9CTD - chains D and C of the 4 polymer chains in the assembly; structure by X-ray diffraction, 1.90 A resolution.

[Chain D]
Molecule: 3-oxoacid CoA-transferase, A subunit
Organism: Thermosipho melanesiensis
Notes: EC 2.8.3.8
UniProtKB: A6LM40 (A6LM40_THEM4); numbering as in UniProt (aligned over 1-217)
Sequence (217 residues; each row starts with the number of its first residue):
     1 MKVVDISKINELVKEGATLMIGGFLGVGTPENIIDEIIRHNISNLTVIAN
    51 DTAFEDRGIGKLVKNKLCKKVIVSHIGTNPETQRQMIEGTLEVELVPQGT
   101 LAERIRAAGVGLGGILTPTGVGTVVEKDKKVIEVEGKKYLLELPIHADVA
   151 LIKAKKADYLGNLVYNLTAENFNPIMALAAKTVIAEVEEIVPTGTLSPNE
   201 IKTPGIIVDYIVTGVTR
Disordered / not traced: 214-217
Reported in the primary citation:
  - mutagenesis - L25M/F54L/T78L, P118E: unchanged catalytic activity
  - specificity-determining residues: L25 (proposed by the authors, not directly observed)

[Chain C]
Molecule: 3-oxoacid CoA-transferase, B subunit
Organism: Thermosipho melanesiensis
Notes: EC 2.8.3.9
UniProtKB: A6LM39 (A6LM39_THEM4); numbering as in UniProt (aligned over 1-214)
Sequence (215 residues; row label = number of the first residue in the row):
     1 MNPKEKIAIRVAQELKKGQLVNLGIGLPTLVANYIPKDIHVTFQCENGII
    51 GMGPAPKEGYENSDLTNAGASYITALPGAMTFDSAFSFGIIRGGHLDVTV
   101 LGGLQVDEEGHLANWMIPGKMIPGMGGAMDLVTGAKKVIVAMTHTAKGTP
   151 KIVKKCTLPLTSIRKVDLIVTELAVIEPTDEGLLLKEISKETTLDEVLKL
   201 TEAKLIIADDLKIFA
Disordered / not traced: 1
Sequence notes: engineered mutation T42 (Phe in A6LM39), C45 (Ser in A6LM39); expression tag (215)
Small-molecule neighbours: coenzyme A (COA): K4, I25, G26, L27, P28, G102, G103, L104, Q105, N114, I117, K120, M121, T143, A146, K147, K151, L158
Reported in the primary citation:
  - binding site for coenzyme A: L104, I117, K120, M121, T143, A146, K147, L158
  - binding site for acetate ion: E46
  - catalytic residues: E46 (citing earlier work)
  - mutagenesis - E46D: abolished catalytic activity (CoA transferase reaction)
  - mutagenesis - E46A, E46S: abolished catalytic activity
  - mutagenesis - I25K, G103A/Q105E, Q105A, Q105E: unchanged catalytic activity

[Chain D / chain C interface]
Residue-residue contacts (71):
  F24(D) - E46(C)
  F24(D) - N47(C)
  F24(D) - A68(C)
  L25(D) - A68(C)
  L25(D) - G69(C)
  L25(D) - A70(C)
  V27(D) - S63(C)
  V27(D) - D64(C)
  V27(D) - T66(C)
  S74(D) - G124(C)
  S74(D) - M125(C)  hydrogen bond (backbone-backbone)
  S74(D) - G126(C)  hydrogen bond (backbone-backbone)
  H75(D) - P123(C)
  H75(D) - G124(C)
  H75(D) - G126(C)
  I76(D) - I122(C)
  I76(D) - P123(C)  hydrogen bond (backbone-backbone)
  G77(D) - P123(C)  hydrogen bond (backbone-backbone)
  Q83(D) - I122(C)  hydrogen bond (side chain-backbone)
  Q83(D) - P123(C)
  M86(D) - I122(C)  hydrophobic
  L95(D) - G124(C)
  V96(D) - M125(C)
  P97(D) - M125(C)
  P97(D) - G126(C)
  P97(D) - D130(C)
  Q98(D) - E46(C)  hydrogen bond
  Q98(D) - F88(C)
  Q98(D) - G126(C)  hydrogen bond (backbone-backbone)
  Q98(D) - G127(C)
  Q98(D) - D130(C)
  G99(D) - F88(C)
  G99(D) - R92(C)  hydrogen bond (backbone-side chain)
  G99(D) - D130(C)  hydrogen bond (backbone-side chain)
  T100(D) - D130(C)
  A102(D) - S84(C)
  A102(D) - A85(C)  hydrophobic
  E103(D) - A85(C)
  E103(D) - R92(C)
  T117(D) - R92(C)
  P118(D) - T133(C)
  T119(D) - R92(C)
  T119(D) - M129(C)
  T119(D) - D130(C)  hydrogen bond
  V121(D) - I163(C)
  G122(D) - I163(C)
  T123(D) - M129(C)
  T123(D) - L160(C)
  T123(D) - T161(C)
  V124(D) - W115(C)  hydrophobic
  V125(D) - M125(C)  hydrophobic
  V125(D) - M129(C)  hydrophobic
  K155(D) - D64(C)
  N166(D) - D64(C)  hydrogen bond
  L167(D) - D64(C)
  L167(D) - T81(C)
  T168(D) - N47(C)
  T168(D) - I49(C)
  T168(D) - D64(C)  hydrogen bond (side chain-backbone)
  T168(D) - L65(C)
  T168(D) - T66(C)  hydrogen bond (side chain-backbone)
  A169(D) - D64(C)  hydrogen bond (backbone-backbone)
  E170(D) - F82(C)
  E170(D) - D83(C)
  N171(D) - N47(C)
  N171(D) - D83(C)
  N171(D) - S84(C)  hydrogen bond (backbone-backbone)
  F172(D) - S84(C)
  P174(D) - D83(C)
  I175(D) - A85(C)
  K202(D) - T81(C)
Other interface residues (no listed pair), chain D (40 interface residues in all): F54, R106, G120, E188
Other interface residues (no listed pair), chain C (33 interface residues in all): G48, N62, S162

[Overview]
The interface between chain D and chain C involves 40 residues on one side and 33 on the other; the contacts
include 15 hydrogen bonds. Polar contacts include Q83(D)-I122(C), Q98(D)-E46(C) and G99(D)-R92(C). The paper
reports the catalytic residue E46(C); E46A and E46S of chain C abolish catalytic activity; 9 substitutions
were tested in all.
Here chain D is 3-oxoacid CoA-transferase, A subunit and chain C is 3-oxoacid CoA-transferase, B subunit, both
from Thermosipho melanesiensis. Entry 9CTD (CtfAB F42TS45C mutant co-crystallized with acetyl-CoA) was
determined by X-ray diffraction, deposited together with 9CQ2, 9CRY and 9CSC.
